PDB entry 6EN9 | X-ray diffraction, 1.50 A resolution | chains S and M of the 4 polymer chains in the assembly

[Chain S]
Name: Hydrogenase-2 small chain
Organism: Escherichia coli
Notes: EC 1.12.99.6
UniProtKB: P69741 (MBHT_ECOLI); residues 2-294 here correspond to UniProt positions 39-331 (UniProt number = residue number + 37)
Amino-acid sequence (298 residues; row label = number of the first residue in the row):
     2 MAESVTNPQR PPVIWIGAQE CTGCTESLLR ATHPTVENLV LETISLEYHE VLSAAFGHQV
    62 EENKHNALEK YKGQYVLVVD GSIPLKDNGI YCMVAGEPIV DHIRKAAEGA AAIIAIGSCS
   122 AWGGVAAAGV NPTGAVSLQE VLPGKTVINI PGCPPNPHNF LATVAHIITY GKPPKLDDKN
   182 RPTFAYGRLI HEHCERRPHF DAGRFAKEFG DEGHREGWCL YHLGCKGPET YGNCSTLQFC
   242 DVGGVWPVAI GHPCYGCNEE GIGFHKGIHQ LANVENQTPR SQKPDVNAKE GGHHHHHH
Disordered / not traced: 2-9, 277-299
Differences from the reference sequence: conflict H294 (Asn331 in P69741); expression tag (295-299)
Ion coordination: 4Fe-4S cluster Fe site 1: C22, C25, C120, C154; 4Fe-4S cluster Fe site 2: H192, C195, C220, C226; 3Fe-4S cluster Fe: C235, C255, C258
Small-molecule neighbours:
  - 3Fe-4S cluster (F3S): I191, T231, C235, F240, W247, P248, C255, Y256, G257, C258, N259
  - 4Fe-4S cluster (SF4), molecule 1: E21, C22, T23, G24, C25, G82, G118, S119, C120, V126, G153, C154, P155
  - 4Fe-4S cluster (SF4), molecule 2: I191, H192, C195, R197, R198, F201, C220, L221, Y222, C226, G228, P229, V249
UniProt features mapped onto this chain:
  - binding site ([4Fe-4S] cluster): C22, C25, C120, C154, H192, C195, C220, C226
  - binding site ([3Fe-4S] cluster): C235, C255, C258
Reported in the primary citation:
  - 4Fe-4S cluster coordination: C22, C25, C120, C154

[Chain M]
Name: Hydrogenase-2 large chain
Organism: Escherichia coli
Notes: EC 1.12.99.6
UniProtKB: P0ACE0 (MBHM_ECOLI); residue numbers follow UniProt; this construct covers 1-567
Amino-acid sequence (567 residues; numbered 1 to 567; the number before each row is that of its first residue):
     1 MSQRITIDPV TRIEGHLRID CEIENGVVSK AWASGTMWRG MEEIVKNRDP RDAWMIVQRI
    61 CGVCTTTHAL SSVRAAESAL NIDVPVNAQY IRNIILAAHT THDHIVHFYQ LSALDWVDIT
   121 SALQADPTKA SEMLKGVSTW HLNSPEEFTK VQNKIKDLVA SGQLGIFANG YWGHPAMKLP
   181 PEVNLIAVAH YLQALECQRD ANRVVALLGG KTPHIQNLAV GGVANPINLD GLGVLNLERL
   241 MYIKSFIDKL SDFVEQVYKV DTAVIAAFYP EWLTRGKGAV NYLSVPEFPT DSKNGSFLFP
   301 GGYIENADLS SYRPITSHSD EYLIKGIQES AKHSWYKDEA PQAPWEGTTI PAYDGWSDDG
   361 KYSWVKSPTF YGKTVEVGPL ANMLVKLAAG RESTQNKLNE IVAIYQKLTG NTLEVAQLHS
   421 TLGRIIGRTV HCCELQDILQ NQYSALITNI GKGDHTTFVK PNIPATGEFK GVGFLEAPRG
   481 MLSHWMVIKD GIISNYQAVV PSTWNSGPRN FNDDVGPYEQ SLVGTPVADP NKPLEVVRTI
   541 HSFDPCMACA VHVVDADGNE VVSVKVL
Disordered / not traced: 1, 553-567
Ion coordination: Mg2+: E42, A498; Ni2+: C61, C64, C546, C549; carbonmonoxide-(dicyano) iron Fe: C64, C549
Small-molecule neighbours: carbonmonoxide-(dicyano) iron (FCO): C64, T67, H68, A477, P478, R479, L482, V500, P501, S502, C546, C549
UniProt features mapped onto this chain:
  - binding site (Ni(2+)): C61, C64, C546, C549
  - site: H552, V553 (Cleavage)
Reported in the primary citation:
  - catalytic residues: E14 (citing earlier work)

[Interface between chain S and chain M]
Contacting residue pairs (32; chain S residue first):
  T33(S) - Y242(M)
  T33(S) - S245(M)
  H34(S) - E238(M)  salt bridge
  H34(S) - M241(M)
  H34(S) - Y242(M)
  H34(S) - S245(M)
  P35(S) - M241(M)
  H159(S) - E238(M)
  L162(S) - M241(M)
  A163(S) - L237(M)
  A163(S) - E238(M)
  A163(S) - M241(M)  hydrophobic
  A166(S) - L237(M)
  A166(S) - M241(M)  hydrophobic
  H167(S) - L237(M)
  T170(S) - I447(M)
  Y171(S) - L229(M)  hydrophobic
  Y171(S) - I447(M)  hydrogen bond (side chain-backbone)
  Y171(S) - G451(M)
  P175(S) - D230(M)
  K176(S) - D230(M)  hydrogen bond (backbone-side chain)
  T184(S) - D230(M)  hydrogen bond (side chain-backbone)
  F185(S) - L229(M)
  F185(S) - D230(M)  hydrogen bond (backbone-backbone)
  F185(S) - G231(M)
  F185(S) - L232(M)
  A186(S) - L232(M)
  G233(S) - L232(M)
  T237(S) - L232(M)
  L238(S) - E238(M)
  L238(S) - R239(M)
  D242(S) - Y242(M)  hydrogen bond (backbone-side chain)
Other interface residues (no listed pair), chain S (23 interface residues in all): G188, R189, H194, N234
Other interface residues (no listed pair), chain M (14 interface residues in all): N236, I450

[Summary]
23 residues of chain S face 14 of chain M across their interface; the contacts include 5 hydrogen bonds and 1
salt bridge. Polar pairs include H34(S)-E238(M), Y171(S)-I447(M) and K176(S)-D230(M). Chain S binds 4Fe-4S
cluster and 3Fe-4S cluster. The paper reports the catalytic residue E14(M); 4Fe-4S cluster coordination by
C22(S), C25(S) and C120(S) among others.
Chain S is Hydrogenase-2 small chain and chain M is Hydrogenase-2 large chain, both from Escherichia coli; the
structure, E. coli Hydrogenase-2 (hydrogen reduced form), was determined by X-ray diffraction together with
6EHQ and 6EHS from the same study.
